3B53 - chain X; structure by X-ray diffraction, 1.50 A resolution.

# Chain X
Name: Carbon monoxide dehydrogenase 2
Source organism: Carboxydothermus hydrogenoformans Z-2901
Notes: EC 1.2.99.2
Reference sequence: Q9F8A8 (COOS2_CARHZ); numbering as in UniProt (aligned over 4-636)
Sequence (656 residues; each row starts with the number of its first residue; numbers below 1 keep their minus sign (Met-19 is residue -19)):
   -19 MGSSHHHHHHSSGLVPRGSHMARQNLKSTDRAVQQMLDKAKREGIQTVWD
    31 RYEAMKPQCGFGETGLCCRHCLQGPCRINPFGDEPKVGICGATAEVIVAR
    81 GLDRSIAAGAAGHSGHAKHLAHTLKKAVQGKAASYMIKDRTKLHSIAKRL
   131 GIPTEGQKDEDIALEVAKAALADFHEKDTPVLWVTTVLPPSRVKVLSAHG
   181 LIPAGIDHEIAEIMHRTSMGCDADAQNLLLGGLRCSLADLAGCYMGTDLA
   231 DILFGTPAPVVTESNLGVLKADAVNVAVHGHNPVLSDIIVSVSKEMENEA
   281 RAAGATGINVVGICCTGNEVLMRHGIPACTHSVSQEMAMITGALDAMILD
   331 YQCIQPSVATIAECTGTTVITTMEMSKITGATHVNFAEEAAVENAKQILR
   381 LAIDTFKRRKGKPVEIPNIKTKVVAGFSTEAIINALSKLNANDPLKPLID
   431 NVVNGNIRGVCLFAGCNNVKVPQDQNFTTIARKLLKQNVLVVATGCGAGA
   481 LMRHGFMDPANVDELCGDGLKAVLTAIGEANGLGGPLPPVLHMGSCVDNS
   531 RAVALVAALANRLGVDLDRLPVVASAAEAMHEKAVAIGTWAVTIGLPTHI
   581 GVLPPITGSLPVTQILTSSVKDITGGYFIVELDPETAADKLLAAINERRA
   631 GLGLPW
Not modelled in the structure: -19 to 3
Sequence notes: expression tag (-19 to 3)
Ion coordination: 2Fe-2S cluster Fe: Cys39, Cys47; 4Fe-4S cluster Fe: Cys48, Cys51, Cys56, Cys70; Fe2+: His261, Cys295 (together with fe(3)-ni(1)-S(4) cluster); fe(3)-ni(1)-S(4) cluster Fe: Cys333, Cys446, Cys476
Small-molecule neighbours:
  - 2Fe-2S cluster (FES): Cys39, Phe41, Gly42, Cys47, Arg49, Pro55
  - 4Fe-4S cluster (SF4): Cys48, Arg49, His50, Cys51, Gln53, Gly54, Cys56, Gly68, Ile69, Cys70, Ala72, Ile77, Arg80, Met199
  - fe(3)-ni(1)-S(4) cluster (WCC): His261, Cys294, Cys295, Ser312, Cys333, Gly445, Cys446, Gly475, Cys476, Cys526, Met560, His561, Lys563
What the authors report for this chain:
  - Fe2+ coordination: His261, Cys295

# Summary
Chain X binds 4Fe-4S cluster, 2Fe-2S cluster and fe(3)-ni(1)-S(4) cluster. The 2Fe-2S cluster Fe site is built
by Cys39 and Cys47. The 4Fe-4S cluster Fe site is built by Cys48, Cys51, Cys56 and Cys70. From the paper: Fe2+
coordination by His261 and Cys295.
Chain X is Carbon monoxide dehydrogenase 2 (Carboxydothermus hydrogenoformans Z-2901); the structure,
Ni,Fe-CODH-320 mV state, was determined by X-ray diffraction (same publication as 3B51 and 3B52).
